6E7G - chains A and D of the 6 polymer chains in the assembly; structure by X-ray diffraction, 3.09 A resolution.

Chain A:
Molecule: Hemagglutinin HA1 chain
Organism: Influenza A virus (A/Viet Nam/1203/2004(H5N1))
UniProt: Q5EP31 (Q5EP31_9INFA); the construct lacks a stretch of the UniProt sequence, so the offset changes along the chain: 11-55 = UniProt 17-61; 56-83 = UniProt 63-90; 84-96 = UniProt 92-104; 97-125 = UniProt 106-134; 3 more segments
Chain sequence (334 residues; each row starts with the number of its first residue; a row labelled like 125A-125B holds insertion residues (125A, then the next letters in order)):
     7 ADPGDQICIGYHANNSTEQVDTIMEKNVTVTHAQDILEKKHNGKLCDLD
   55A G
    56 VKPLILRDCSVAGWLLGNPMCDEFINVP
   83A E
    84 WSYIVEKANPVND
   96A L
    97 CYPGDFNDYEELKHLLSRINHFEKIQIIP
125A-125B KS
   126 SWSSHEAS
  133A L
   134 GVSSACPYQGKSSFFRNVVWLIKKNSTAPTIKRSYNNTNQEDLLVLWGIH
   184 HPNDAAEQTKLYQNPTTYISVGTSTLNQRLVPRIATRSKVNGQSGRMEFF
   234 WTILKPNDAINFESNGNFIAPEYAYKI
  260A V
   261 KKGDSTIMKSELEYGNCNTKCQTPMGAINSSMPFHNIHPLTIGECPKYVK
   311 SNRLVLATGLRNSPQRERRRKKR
Disordered / not traced: 7-10, 78-80, 128-132, 325-333
Construct notes: expression tag (7-10); engineered mutation Ala161 (Tyr173 in Q5EP31)
Disulfide bonds: Cys52-Cys277, Cys64-Cys76, Cys97-Cys139, Cys281-Cys305
Glycans and other covalent adducts: N-acetylglucosamine (NAG) linked to Asn33, Asn169
Reported in the primary citation:
  - mutagenesis - Y161A: increased binding to alpha2,3-linked N-glycolyl
  - mutagenesis - Y161A: abolished binding to canine and chicken erythrocytes
  - mutagenesis - Y161A: decreased growth in response to MDCK cells
  - conformationally variable residues (loop rearrangement, order/disorder transition): Pro125 to Val135, Lys157 to Ile164
  - mutagenesis - Y161A: abolished binding to N-acetyl
  - mutagenesis - T160A/Y161A: unchanged binding to alpha2,3-linked N-glycolyl

Chain D:
Molecule: Hemagglutinin HA2 chain
Organism: Influenza A virus (A/Viet Nam/1203/2004(H5N1))
UniProt: Q6DQ18 (HEMA_I02A6); residues 1-174 here correspond to UniProt positions 339-512 (UniProt number = residue number + 338)
Chain sequence (177 residues; row label = number of the first residue in the row):
     1 GLFGAIAGFIEGGWQGMVDGWYGYHHSNEQGSGYAADKESTQKAIDGVTN
    51 KVNSIIDKMNTQFEAVGREFNNLERRIENLNKKMEDGFLDVWTYNAELLV
   101 LMENERTLDFHDSNVKNLYDKVRLQLRDNAKELGNGCFEFYHKCDNECME
   151 SVRNGTYDYPQYSEEARLKREEISSGR
Disordered / not traced: 1-8, 23, 31-33, 141, 173-177
Construct notes: expression tag (175-177)
Curated features (UniProtKB/Swiss-Prot):
  - glycosylation: Asn154 (N-linked (GlcNAc...) asparagine)
Disulfide bonds: Cys144-Cys148

Chain A / chain D interface:
Residue-residue contacts (10; chain A residue first):
  Asp104(A) - Leu73(D)
  Glu106(A) - Arg76(D)
  Glu107(A) - Asn72(D)
  Glu107(A) - Leu73(D)
  Glu107(A) - Glu74(D)  hydrogen bond (side chain-backbone)
  Glu107(A) - Arg75(D)  hydrogen bond (side chain-backbone)
  Glu107(A) - Arg76(D)  salt bridge
  His110(A) - Arg76(D)
  His110(A) - Asn79(D)
  Lys307(A) - Asp90(D)  salt bridge
Interface residues without a listed pair, chain A (8 interface residues in all): Trp234, Lys261, Asp264

Summary:
8 residues of chain A face 7 of chain D across their interface, with 2 hydrogen bonds and 2 salt bridges.
Among the polar pairs are Glu107(A)-Arg76(D), Lys307(A)-Asp90(D) and Glu107(A)-Glu74(D). N-acetylglucosamine
is covalently linked to Asn33(A) and Asn169(A). From the paper: Y161A of chain A increases binding to
alpha2,3-linked N-glycolyl; conformational variability at Pro125(A) and Lys157(A).
Here chain A is Hemagglutinin HA1 chain and chain D is Hemagglutinin HA2 chain, both from Influenza A virus
(A/Viet Nam/1203/2004(H5N1)). Entry 6E7G (Crystal structure of H5 hemagglutinin mutant Y161A from A/Viet
Nam/1203/2004 H5N1 influenza virus) was determined by X-ray diffraction, deposited together with 6N5A and
6E7H.
